PDB entry 6OQR | electron microscopy, 3.10 A resolution | chains C and D of the 22 polymer chains in the assembly

# Chain C
Molecule: ATP synthase subunit alpha
Organism: Escherichia coli
Notes: EC 7.1.2.2
Reference sequence: A0A073FQ32 (A0A073FQ32_ECOLX); residues 1-513 here = UniProt positions 1-513
Chain sequence (513 residues; row label = number of the first residue in the row):
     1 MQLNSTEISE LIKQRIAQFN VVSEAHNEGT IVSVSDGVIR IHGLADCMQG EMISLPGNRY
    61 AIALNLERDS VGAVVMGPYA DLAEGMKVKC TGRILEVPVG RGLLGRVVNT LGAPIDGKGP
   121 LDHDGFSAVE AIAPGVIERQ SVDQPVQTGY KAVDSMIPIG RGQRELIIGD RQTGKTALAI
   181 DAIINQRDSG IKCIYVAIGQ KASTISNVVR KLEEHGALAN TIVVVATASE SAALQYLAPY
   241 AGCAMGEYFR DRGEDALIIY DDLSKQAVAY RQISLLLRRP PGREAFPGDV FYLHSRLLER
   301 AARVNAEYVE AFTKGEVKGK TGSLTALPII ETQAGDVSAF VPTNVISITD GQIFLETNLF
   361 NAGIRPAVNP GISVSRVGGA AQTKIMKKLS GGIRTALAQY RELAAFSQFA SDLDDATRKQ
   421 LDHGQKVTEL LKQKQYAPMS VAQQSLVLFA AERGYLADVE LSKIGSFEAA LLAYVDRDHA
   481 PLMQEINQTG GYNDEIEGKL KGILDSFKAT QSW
Not modelled in the structure: 1
Metal / ion sites: Mg2+: Thr176 (together with ATP)
Residues lining bound ligands: ATP: Tyr150, Asp170, Arg171, Gln172, Thr173, Gly174, Lys175, Thr176, Ala177, Phe360, Arg365, Pro366, Gln433, Lys434, Gln435

# Chain D
Molecule: ATP synthase subunit beta
Organism: Escherichia coli
Notes: EC 7.1.2.2
Reference sequence: A0A192CEZ8 (A0A192CEZ8_ECOLX); residues 0-459 here correspond to UniProt positions 1-460 (UniProt number = residue number + 1)
Chain sequence (471 residues; each row starts with the number of its first residue; numbers below 1 keep their minus sign (Met-11 is residue -11)):
   -11 MRGSHHHHHH GMATGKIVQV IGAVVDVEFP QDAVPRVYDA LEVQNGNERL VLEVQQQLGG
    49 GIVRTIAMGS SDGLRRGLDV KDLEHPIEVP VGKATLGRIM NVLGEPVDMK GEIGEEERWA
   109 IHRAAPSYEE LSNSQELLET GIKVIDLMAP FAKGGKVGLF GGAGVGKTVN MMELIRNIAI
   169 EHSGYSVFAG VGERTREGND FYHEMTDSNV IDKVSLVYGQ MNEPPGNRLR VALTGLTMAE
   229 KFRDEGRDVL LFVDNIYRYT LAGTEVSALL GRMPSAVGYQ PTLAEEMGVL QERITSTKTG
   289 SITSVQAVYV PADDLTDPSP ATTFAHLDAT VVLSRQIASL GIYPAVDPLD STSRQLDPLV
   349 VGQEHYDTAR GVQSILQRYQ ELKDIIAILG MDELSEEDKL VVARARKIQR FLSQPFFVAE
   409 VFTGSPGKYV SLKDTIRGFK GIMEGEYDHL PEQAFYMVGS IEEAVEKAKK L
Not modelled in the structure: -11 to -1
Differences from the reference sequence: initiating methionine (-11); expression tag (-10 to -1); conflict Ala137 (Cys138 in A0A192CEZ8)
Metal / ion sites: Mg2+: Thr156 (together with ADP, phosphate ion)
Residues lining bound ligands: ADP (adenosine-5'-diphosphate): Gly150, Ala151, Gly152, Val153, Gly154, Lys155, Thr156, Val157, Glu185, Tyr331, Phe404, Ala407, Phe410, Thr411

# Interface between chain C and chain D
Contacting residue pairs (72):
  Gly43(C) with Arg64(D)
  Leu44(C) with Arg64(D), hydrogen bond (backbone-side chain)
  Asp46(C) with Arg63(D), salt bridge
  Cys47(C) with Arg63(D)
  Met48(C) with Gly61(D); Leu62(D); Arg63(D)
  Gln49(C) with Val8(D); Gly10(D); Asp60(D); Gly61(D), hydrogen bond (backbone-backbone); Leu62(D), hydrogen bond (backbone-backbone)
  Asn65(C) with Ile9(D)
  Leu66(C) with Gln7(D); Val8(D), hydrogen bond (backbone-backbone); Leu62(D)
  Glu67(C) with Val6(D); Arg64(D), hydrogen bond (backbone-side chain)
  Arg68(C) with Gln7(D)
  Asp69(C) with Arg64(D)
  Ser70(C) with Arg64(D), hydrogen bond (backbone-side chain)
  Val71(C) with Arg64(D)
  Val136(C) with Asn187(D); Gln208(D)
  Ile137(C) with Met97(D), hydrophobic; Tyr190(D), hydrophobic
  Arg139(C) with Thr183(D), hydrogen bond; Asn187(D)
  Ser141(C) with Asp188(D)
  Arg164(C) with Arg182(D)
  Arg279(C) with Ile9(D)
  Pro280(C) with Ala256(D)
  Arg283(C) with Val265(D)
  Gly288(C) with Glu253(D); Ala256(D)
  Asp289(C) with Glu253(D)
  Phe291(C) with Arg216(D); Glu253(D)
  Tyr292(C) with Asn210(D); Glu211(D); Pro212(D); Glu253(D)
  Ser295(C) with Met209(D), hydrogen bond (side chain-backbone); Asn210(D)
  Glu299(C) with Thr183(D), hydrogen bond; Asn210(D)
  Thr343(C) with Tyr245(D)
  Ile346(C) with Tyr297(D)
  Ser347(C) with Arg182(D), hydrogen bond (backbone-side chain); Met209(D)
  Ile348(C) with Arg182(D), hydrogen bond (backbone-side chain); Met209(D), hydrophobic
  Thr349(C) with Arg182(D)
  Asp350(C) with Arg184(D), salt bridge
  Gly371(C) with Arg323(D)
  Val374(C) with Ala151(D); Arg323(D)
  Arg376(C) with Ala151(D); Arg182(D); Glu185(D)
  Lys387(C) with Phe410(D)
  Ala398(C) with Gln324(D); Ser327(D); Leu328(D), hydrophobic
  Arg401(C) with Gln324(D), hydrogen bond
  Glu402(C) with Gln324(D)
  Asp412(C) with Ile376(D)
  Leu413(C) with Ile376(D), hydrophobic
  Asp414(C) with Ala375(D), hydrogen bond (backbone-backbone); Ile376(D); Gly378(D)
  Thr417(C) with Ala375(D)
Interface residues without a listed pair, chain C (55 interface residues in all): Ala45, Gly50, Leu64, Gln140, Val142, Arg296, Gln352, Ile372, Val377, Thr395, Phe406
Interface residues without a listed pair, chain D (50 interface residues in all): Ser58, Ser59, Val95, Asp96, Gly152, Gly186, Tyr206, Arg246, Leu257, Gly259, Lys371, Ile374

# Summary
55 residues of chain C face 50 of chain D across their interface; the contacts include 13 hydrogen bonds and 2
salt bridges. Polar pairs include Asp46(C)-Arg63(D), Asp350(C)-Arg184(D) and Leu44(C)-Arg64(D). Ligands of
chain C: ATP. Chain D binds ADP.
Here chain C is ATP synthase subunit alpha and chain D is ATP synthase subunit beta, both from Escherichia
coli. Entry 6OQR (E. coli ATP Synthase ADP State 1a) was determined by electron microscopy (same publication
as 6OQS, 6OQT, 6OQU, 6OQV, 6OQW, 6PQV and 3 further entries).
